PDB entry 9PAF | electron microscopy, 3.82 A resolution | chains I and J of the 12 polymer chains in the assembly

[Chain I]
Molecule: Synaptosomal-associated protein 25
Organism: Rattus norvegicus
UniProtKB: P60881 (SNP25_RAT); numbering as in UniProt (aligned over 1-206)
Sequence (222 residues; row label = number of the first residue in the row; numbers below 1 keep their minus sign (Met-15 is residue -15)):
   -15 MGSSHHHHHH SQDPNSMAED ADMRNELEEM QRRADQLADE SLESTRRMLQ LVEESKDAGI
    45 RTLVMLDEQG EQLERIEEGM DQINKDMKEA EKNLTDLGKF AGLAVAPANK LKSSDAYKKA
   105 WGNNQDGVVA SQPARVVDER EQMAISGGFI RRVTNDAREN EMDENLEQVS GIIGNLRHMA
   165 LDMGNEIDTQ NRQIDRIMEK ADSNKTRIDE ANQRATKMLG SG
Unresolved in the structure: -15 to 9, 83-129, 205-206
Construct notes: expression tag (-15 to 0); conflict Ala85 (Cys in P60881), Ala88 (Cys in P60881), Ala90 (Cys in P60881), Ala92 (Cys in P60881)
Curated features (UniProtKB/Swiss-Prot):
  - region: Gly111 to Val120 (Interaction with ZDHHC13 and ZDHHC17)
  - site ((Microbial infection) Cleavage): Arg180, Ile181, Gln197, Arg198
  - modified residue: Thr138 (Phosphothreonine), Ser154 (Phosphoserine), Ser187 (Phosphoserine)
  - mutagenesis: Val113 (V113A: Inhibits interaction with ZDHHC13 and ZDHHC17), Gln116 (Q116A: Inhibits interaction with ZDHHC13 and ZDHHC17), Pro117 (P117A: Inhibits interaction with ZDHHC13 and ZDHHC17)

[Chain J]
Molecule: Alpha-soluble NSF attachment protein
Organism: Rattus norvegicus
UniProtKB: P54921 (SNAA_RAT); residues 1-295 here = UniProt positions 1-295
Sequence (296 residues; numbered 0 to 295; the number before each row is that of its first residue; numbering starts at 0):
     0 GMDTSGKQAE AMALLAEAER KVKNSQSFFS GLFGGSSKIE EACEIYARAA NMFKMAKNWS
    60 AAGNAFCQAA QLHLQLQSKH DAATCFVDAG NAFKKADPQE AINCLMRAIE IYTDMGRFTI
   120 AAKHHISIAE IYETELVDVE KAIAHYEQSA DYYKGEESNS SANKCLLKVA GYAAQLEQYQ
   180 KAIDIYEQVG TSAMDSPLLK YSAKDYFFKA ALCHFCIDML NAKLAVQKYE ELFPAFSDSR
   240 ECKLMKKLLE AHEEQNVDSY TESVKEYDSI SRLDQWLTTM LLRIKKTIQG DEEDLR
Unresolved in the structure: 287-295
Construct notes: expression tag (0)

[Chain I / chain J interface]
Pairs across the interface - 17 pairs, chain I then chain J:
  Arg30(I) - Ser268(J)  hydrogen bond (side chain-backbone)
  Arg30(I) - Ile269(J)
  Gln34(I) - Ser268(J)  hydrogen bond (side chain-backbone)
  Gln34(I) - Ile269(J)
  Glu37(I) - Arg239(J)  salt bridge
  Glu37(I) - Ile269(J)
  Asp41(I) - Arg239(J)  salt bridge
  Leu47(I) - Leu197(J)
  Val48(I) - Leu197(J)  hydrophobic
  Asp51(I) - Leu197(J)
  Asp51(I) - Leu198(J)
  Glu52(I) - Ser159(J)
  Glu55(I) - Ser159(J)  hydrogen bond
  Arg59(I) - Thr118(J)
  Arg59(I) - Ser157(J)
  Arg59(I) - Asn158(J)
  Asp166(I) - Leu197(J)
Interface residues without a listed pair, chain I (13 interface residues in all): Ile44, Met163
Interface residues without a listed pair, chain J (13 interface residues in all): Lys163, Pro196, Tyr200, Glu265

[In short]
Chain I and chain J each contribute 13 residues to their interface; the contacts include 3 hydrogen bonds and
2 salt bridges. Among the polar pairs are Glu37(I)-Arg239(J), Asp41(I)-Arg239(J) and Arg30(I)-Ser268(J). From
UniProt: 3 mutagenesis sites on chain I.
Chain I is Synaptosomal-associated protein 25 and chain J is Alpha-soluble NSF attachment protein, both from
Rattus norvegicus; the structure, 21bin20S complex (NSF-alphaSNAP-2:1 syntaxin-1a:SNAP-25), non-hydrolyzing,
class 6, was determined by electron microscopy, deposited together with 9OJR, 9OJU, 9OJZ, 9OK3, 9OK5, 9OKC and
17 further entries.
